7XLT - chains H and B of the 4 polymer chains in the assembly; structure by electron microscopy, 4.40 A resolution (low resolution: residue-level contacts below are approximate; hydrogen-bond / salt-bridge calls are withheld).

[Chain H]
Name: S9.6 Fab HC
Source organism: Mus musculus
Notes: antibody fragment or engineered binder
Amino-acid sequence (220 residues; row label = number of the first residue in the row):
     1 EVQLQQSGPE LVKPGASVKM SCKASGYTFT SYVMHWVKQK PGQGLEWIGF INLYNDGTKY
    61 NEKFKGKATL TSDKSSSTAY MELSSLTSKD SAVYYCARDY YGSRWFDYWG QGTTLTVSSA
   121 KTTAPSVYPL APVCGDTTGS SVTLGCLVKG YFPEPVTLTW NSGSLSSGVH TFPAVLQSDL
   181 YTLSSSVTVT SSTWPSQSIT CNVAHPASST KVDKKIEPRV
Not modelled in the structure: 216-220
Disulfides: Cys-22/Cys-96, Cys-146/Cys-201

[Chain B]
Molecule: 40-nt RNA strand
Sequence (40 nucleotides; row label = number of the first residue in the row):
     1 CGAGGAACAC GAAGAACAGA CGAGGAACAC GAAGAACAGA

[Chain H / chain B interface]
Residue-residue contacts (10):
  Phe-50(H) / G24(B)
  Asn-52(H) / G24(B)
  Asn-52(H) / G25(B)
  Asn-55(H) / G24(B)
  Asn-55(H) / G25(B)
  Gly-57(H) / G25(B)
  Tyr-101(H) / G22(B)
  Tyr-101(H) / A23(B)
  Gly-102(H) / A23(B)
  Gly-102(H) / G24(B)
Interface residues without a listed pair, chain H (7 interface residues in all): Ser-103

[Summary]
7 residues of chain H and 4 residues of chain B are in contact.
Chain H is S9.6 Fab HC (Mus musculus) and chain B is a 40-nt RNA strand; the structure, Cryo-EM Structure of
R-loop monoclonal antibody S9.6 in recognizing RNA:DNA hybrids, was determined by electron microscopy.
